2O93 - chains B and M of the 5 polymer chains in the assembly; structure by X-ray diffraction, 3.05 A resolution.

# Chain B
Molecule: kappaB enhancer element, DNA 25-mer
Sequence (25 nucleotides; row label = number of the first residue in the row):
     1 TGGAAAGTCC CCAGCGGAAA GTCCC

# Chain M
Protein: actor of activated T-cells, cytoplasmic 2
From: Homo sapiens
Notes: fragment: RHR domain
UniProt: Q13469 (NFAC2_HUMAN); residue numbers follow UniProt; this construct covers 392-678
Amino-acid sequence (301 residues; each row starts with the number of its first residue):
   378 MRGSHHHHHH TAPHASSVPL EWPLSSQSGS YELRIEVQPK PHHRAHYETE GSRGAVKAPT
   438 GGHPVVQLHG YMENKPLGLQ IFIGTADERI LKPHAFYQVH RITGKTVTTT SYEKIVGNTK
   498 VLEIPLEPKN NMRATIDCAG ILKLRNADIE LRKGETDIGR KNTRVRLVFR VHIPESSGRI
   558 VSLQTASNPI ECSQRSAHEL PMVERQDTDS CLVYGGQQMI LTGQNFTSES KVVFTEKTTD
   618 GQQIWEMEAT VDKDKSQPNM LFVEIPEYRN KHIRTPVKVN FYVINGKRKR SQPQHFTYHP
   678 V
Unresolved in the structure: 378-394
Differences from the reference sequence: initiating methionine (378); expression tag (379-391); cloning artifact (394-395)
Swiss-Prot annotation at these positions:
  - DNA-binding region: Arg421 to Gly428
  - motif: Lys664 to Lys666 (Nuclear localization signal)
What the authors report for this chain:
  - binding site for kappaB enhancer element, DNA 25-mer: Arg421, Tyr424, Glu427, Arg430, Lys482, Arg537
  - binding site for kappaB enhancer element, DNA 25-mer (chain B): Arg421, Tyr424, Glu427, Arg430

# Interface between chain B and chain M
Contacting residue pairs (15):
  DG14(B) with Ser429(M), hydrogen bond to the phosphate; Arg430(M), sugar contact; Gly431(M), phosphate contact; Ile479(M), phosphate contact
  DC15(B) with Arg430(M), phosphate contact; Gly431(M), phosphate contact; Lys434(M), salt bridge to the phosphate
  DG16(B) with Arg430(M), hydrogen bond to the base
  DG17(B) with Arg421(M), hydrogen bond to the base; Arg430(M), hydrogen bond to the base; Gln571(M), base contact; Ala574(M), phosphate contact
  DA18(B) with Arg421(M), base contact; Gln571(M), hydrogen bond to the base
  DC25(B) with Lys538(M), salt bridge to the phosphate
Interface residues without a listed pair, chain B (8 interface residues in all): DA13, DC24
Interface residues without a listed pair, chain M (13 interface residues in all): Glu427, Ala432, Arg537, Arg665

# Overview
8 residues of chain B and 13 residues of chain M are in contact; the contacts include 5 hydrogen bonds and 2
salt bridges. Among the polar pairs are DG16(B)-Arg430(M), DG17(B)-Arg421(M) and DG17(B)-Arg430(M). From the
paper: a binding site for kappaB enhancer element, DNA 25-mer at Arg421(M), Tyr424(M) and Glu427(M) among
others; a binding site for kappaB enhancer element, DNA 25-mer (chain B) at Arg421(M), Tyr424(M) and Glu427(M)
among others.
Here chain B is kappaB enhancer element, DNA 25-mer and chain M is actor of activated T-cells, cytoplasmic 2
(Homo sapiens). Entry 2O93 (Crystal structure of NFAT bound to the HIV-1 LTR tandem kappaB enhancer element)
was determined by X-ray diffraction.
